9JQD - chains A and V of the 24 polymer chains in the assembly; structure by electron microscopy, 1.81 A resolution.

== Chain A (and V) ==
Molecule: Ferritin heavy chain
From: Homo sapiens
Notes: EC 1.16.3.1; chain V of this document is another copy of the same molecule, construct and numbering; everything in this record applies to it too
UniProtKB: P02794 (FRIH_HUMAN); residues 0-182 here correspond to UniProt positions 1-183 (UniProt number = residue number + 1)
Sequence (183 residues; row label = number of the first residue in the row; numbering starts at 0):
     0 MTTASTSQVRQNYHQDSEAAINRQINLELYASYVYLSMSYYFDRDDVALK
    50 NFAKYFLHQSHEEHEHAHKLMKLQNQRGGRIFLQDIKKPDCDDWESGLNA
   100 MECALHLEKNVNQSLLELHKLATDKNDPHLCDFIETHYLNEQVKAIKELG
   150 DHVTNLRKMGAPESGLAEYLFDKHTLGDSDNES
Not modelled in the structure: 0-4, 177-182
Modified / non-standard residues: His63 (N1-methylated histidine; MHS); His67 (N1-methylated histidine; MHS)
Differences from the reference sequence: engineered mutation His63 (Arg64 in P02794), His67 (Glu68 in P02794)
Metal / ion sites: Fe ion: Glu27, Glu62, His65
What the authors report for this chain:
  - Fe ion coordination: Glu27, Ser59, His60, Glu62, His65

== Chain A / chain V interface ==
Residue-residue contacts - 57 pairs, chain A then chain V:
  Ser6(A) with Asp44(V), hydrogen bond
  Gln7(A) with Asp44(V), hydrogen bond
  Val8(A) with Asp44(V)
  Leu28(A) with Tyr32(V), hydrophobic
  Tyr32(A) with Leu28(V), hydrophobic; Leu82(V); Gln83(V), hydrogen bond (side chain-backbone); Ile85(V), hydrophobic
  Leu35(A) with His67(V); Met70(V), hydrophobic
  Ser36(A) with Leu82(V)
  Tyr39(A) with His67(V), hydrogen bond (side chain-backbone); Met70(V), hydrophobic; Lys71(V); Asn74(V), hydrogen bond (backbone-side chain); Ile80(V), hydrophobic
  Asp42(A) with Asn74(V), hydrogen bond
  Arg43(A) with Asn74(V); Arg79(V)
  Asp44(A) with Ser6(V), hydrogen bond; Gln7(V), hydrogen bond; Val8(V); Arg79(V), salt bridge
  Asp45(A) with Arg79(V), salt bridge
  Leu56(A) with His67(V)
  His60(A) with His67(V)
  His67(A) with Leu35(V); Tyr39(V), hydrogen bond (backbone-side chain); Leu56(V); His60(V)
  Met70(A) with Leu35(V), hydrophobic; Tyr39(V), hydrophobic
  Lys71(A) with Tyr39(V)
  Asn74(A) with Tyr39(V), hydrogen bond (side chain-backbone); Asp42(V), hydrogen bond; Arg43(V)
  Arg79(A) with Arg43(V); Asp44(V), salt bridge; Asp45(V), salt bridge
  Ile80(A) with Tyr39(V), hydrophobic
  Phe81(A) with Asp91(V)
  Leu82(A) with Tyr32(V); Ser36(V); Lys87(V)
  Gln83(A) with Tyr32(V), hydrogen bond (backbone-side chain); Lys87(V)
  Asp84(A) with Ile85(V); Lys86(V), salt bridge; Lys87(V), hydrogen bond (side chain-backbone)
  Ile85(A) with Tyr32(V); Asp84(V); Ile85(V), hydrogen bond (backbone-backbone)
  Lys86(A) with Asp84(V), salt bridge
  Lys87(A) with Leu82(V); Gln83(V); Asp84(V), hydrogen bond (backbone-side chain)
  Asp91(A) with Phe81(V)
Interface residues without a listed pair, chain A (31 interface residues in all): Asn25, Gly77, Pro88
Interface residues without a listed pair, chain V (31 interface residues in all): Asn25, Gly77, Pro88

== Overview ==
Chain A and chain V each contribute 31 residues to their interface, with 15 hydrogen bonds and 6 salt bridges.
Among the polar pairs are Asp44(A)-Arg79(V), Asp45(A)-Arg79(V) and Asp84(A)-Lys86(V). The Fe ion site is built
by Glu27(A), Glu62(A) and His65(A). From the paper: Fe ion coordination by Glu27(A), Ser59(A) and His60(A)
among others.
Chain A and chain V are both Ferritin heavy chain (Homo sapiens); the structure, Cryo-EM structure of ferritin
variant R63MeH/R67MeH, was determined by electron microscopy (same publication as 9JIU, 9JQB, 9JQC and 9JQE).
